1Y8I - chains A and C of the 4 polymer chains in the assembly; structure by X-ray diffraction, 2.60 A resolution.

# Chain A (and C)
Name: Hemoglobin alpha chains
From: Equus caballus
Notes: chain C of this document is another copy of the same molecule, construct and numbering; everything in this record applies to it too
Reference sequence: P01958 (HBA_HORSE); residues 1-141 here = UniProt positions 1-141
Amino-acid sequence (141 residues; numbered 1 to 141; the number before each row is that of its first residue):
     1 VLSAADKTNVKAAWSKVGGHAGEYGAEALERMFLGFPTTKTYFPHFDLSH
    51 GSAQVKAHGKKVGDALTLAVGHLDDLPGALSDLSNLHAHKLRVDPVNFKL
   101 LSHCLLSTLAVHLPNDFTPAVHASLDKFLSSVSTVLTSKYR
Construct notes: conflict D82 (Asn in P01958), N85 (Asp in P01958)
Bound ions: heme Fe near H87 (its only coordinating residue here)
Small-molecule neighbours: heme (HEM): M32, T39, Y42, F43, H45, F46, H58, K61, V62, A65, L66, L83, L86, H87, L91, V93, N97, F98, L101, L136

# Interface between chain A and chain C
Contacting residue pairs - 12 pairs, chain A then chain C:
  V1(A) - S138(C)  hydrogen bond (backbone-side chain)
  V1(A) - Y140(C)
  V1(A) - R141(C)  hydrogen bond (backbone-backbone)
  L2(A) - R141(C)
  S3(A) - Y140(C)
  S3(A) - R141(C)
  K127(A) - K139(C)
  S138(A) - V1(C)
  K139(A) - S3(C)
  Y140(A) - V1(C)  hydrophobic
  Y140(A) - S3(C)
  R141(A) - S3(C)
Also at the interface, not in a pair above, chain A (9 interface residues in all): K7
Also at the interface, not in a pair above, chain C (8 interface residues in all): L2, T134

# Overview
Chain A and chain C form an interface of 9 and 8 residues respectively; the contacts include 2 hydrogen bonds.
Polar pairs include V1(A)-S138(C) and V1(A)-R141(C). Ligands of chain A: heme.
Chain A and chain C are both Hemoglobin alpha chains (Equus caballus); the structure, Horse methemoglobin low
salt, PH 7.0 (98% relative humidity), was determined by X-ray diffraction together with 1Y8H and 1Y8K from the
same study.
